1DYU - chains A and B; structure by X-ray diffraction, 2.04 A resolution.

Chain A (and B):
Protein: Copper amine oxidase
From: Escherichia coli
Notes: EC 1.4.3.4; chain B of this document is another copy of the same molecule, construct and numbering; everything in this record applies to it too
Reference sequence: P46883 (AMO_ECOLI); residues 1-727 here correspond to UniProt positions 31-757 (UniProt number = residue number + 30)
Amino-acid sequence (727 residues; each row starts with the number of its first residue):
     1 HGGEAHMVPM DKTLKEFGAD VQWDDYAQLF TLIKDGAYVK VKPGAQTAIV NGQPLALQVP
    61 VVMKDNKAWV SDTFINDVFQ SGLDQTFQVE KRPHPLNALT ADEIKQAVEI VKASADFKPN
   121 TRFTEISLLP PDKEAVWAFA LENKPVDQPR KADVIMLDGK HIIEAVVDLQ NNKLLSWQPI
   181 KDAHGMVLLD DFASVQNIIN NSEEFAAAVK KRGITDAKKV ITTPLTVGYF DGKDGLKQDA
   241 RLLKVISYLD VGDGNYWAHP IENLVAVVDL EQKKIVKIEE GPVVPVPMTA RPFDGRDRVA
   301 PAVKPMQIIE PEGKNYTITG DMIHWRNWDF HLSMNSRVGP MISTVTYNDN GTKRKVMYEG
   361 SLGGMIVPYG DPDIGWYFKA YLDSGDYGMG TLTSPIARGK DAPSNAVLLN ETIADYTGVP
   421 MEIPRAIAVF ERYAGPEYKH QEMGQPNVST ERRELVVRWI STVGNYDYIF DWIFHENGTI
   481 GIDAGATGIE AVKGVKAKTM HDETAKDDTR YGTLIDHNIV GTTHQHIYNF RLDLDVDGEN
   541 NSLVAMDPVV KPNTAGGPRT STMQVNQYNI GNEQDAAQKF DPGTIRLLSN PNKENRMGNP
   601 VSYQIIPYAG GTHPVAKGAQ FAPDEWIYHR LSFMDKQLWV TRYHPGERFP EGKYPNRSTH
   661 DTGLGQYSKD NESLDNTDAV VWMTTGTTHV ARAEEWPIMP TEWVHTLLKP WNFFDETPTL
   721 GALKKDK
Disordered / not traced: 1-6, 725-727 (chain B: 1-5, 726-727)
Differences from the reference sequence: modified residue (466)
Modified positions: Y466 (5-(2-carboxy-2-aminoethyl)-2-hydroxy-1,4-benzoquinone; TPQ)
Metal / ion sites: Cu ion: H524, H526, H689; Ca2+ site 1: D533, L534, D535, D678, A679; Ca2+ site 2: E573, Y667, D670, E672
UniProt features mapped onto this chain:
  - active site: D383 (Proton acceptor), Y466 (Schiff-base intermediate with substrate)
  - binding site (substrate): Y381 to L392, V463 to Y468
  - binding site (Cu cation): H524, H526, H689
  - binding site (Ca(2+)): D533, L534, D535, E573, Y667, D670, E672, D678, A679
  - binding site (Mn(2+)): D533, D535, D678
  - modified residue: Y466 (2',4',5'-topaquinone)

How chain A and chain B interact:
Residue-residue contacts (325; chain A residue first):
  D24(A) with K40(B), salt bridge
  Y26(A) with L29(B), hydrophobic; K40(B); V41(B); K42(B), hydrogen bond (side chain-backbone); A45(B); T47(B), hydrogen bond (side chain-backbone); A48(B); I49(B), hydrophobic
  L29(A) with Y26(B), hydrophobic
  K40(A) with D24(B), salt bridge; Y26(B)
  V41(A) with Y26(B)
  K42(A) with Y26(B), hydrogen bond (backbone-side chain)
  A45(A) with Y26(B)
  T47(A) with Y26(B), hydrogen bond (backbone-side chain)
  A48(A) with Y26(B)
  I49(A) with Y26(B), hydrophobic
  F230(A) with P558(B), hydrophobic
  K233(A) with P558(B)
  Y256(A) with E442(B), hydrogen bond
  W257(A) with E442(B), hydrogen bond
  R291(A) with R596(B)
  F293(A) with H440(B); V448(B), hydrophobic
  D294(A) with V448(B)
  R296(A) with K724(B)
  D297(A) with A722(B); L723(B); K724(B), hydrogen bond (backbone-backbone)
  R298(A) with E716(B), salt bridge; L720(B); G721(B), hydrogen bond (side chain-backbone); A722(B); L723(B); K724(B)
  V299(A) with A722(B), hydrogen bond (backbone-backbone); K724(B)
  V303(A) with N315(B); R326(B)
  K304(A) with E312(B), hydrogen bond (side chain-backbone); G313(B); K314(B), hydrogen bond (side chain-backbone); N315(B)
  P305(A) with E310(B); E312(B)
  M306(A) with I309(B); N405(B); E431(B); R453(B)
  Q307(A) with Q307(B); I308(B); I309(B), hydrogen bond (backbone-backbone)
  I308(A) with Q307(B)
  I309(A) with M306(B); Q307(B), hydrogen bond (backbone-backbone)
  E310(A) with P305(B); M306(B)
  E312(A) with K304(B), hydrogen bond (backbone-side chain); P305(B)
  G313(A) with K304(B)
  K314(A) with K304(B), hydrogen bond (backbone-side chain)
  N315(A) with V303(B); K304(B)
  R326(A) with V303(B)
  P368(A) with M563(B)
  Y369(A) with R559(B), hydrogen bond (backbone-side chain); M563(B)
  G370(A) with R559(B); T562(B); M563(B), hydrogen bond (backbone-backbone)
  D371(A) with R559(B)
  P372(A) with N553(B); A555(B), hydrophobic; T562(B)
  Y377(A) with P558(B), hydrophobic; R559(B), hydrogen bond (backbone-side chain)
  S394(A) with K439(B); Q441(B)
  A397(A) with N447(B)
  G399(A) with E451(B)
  K400(A) with Y433(B), hydrogen bond (backbone-side chain); P436(B); S449(B), hydrogen bond (side chain-backbone)
  D401(A) with Y433(B), hydrogen bond (backbone-side chain); K439(B), salt bridge; S449(B), hydrogen bond
  A402(A) with Y433(B), hydrogen bond (backbone-side chain)
  P403(A) with Y433(B)
  N405(A) with M306(B)
  E431(A) with M306(B)
  Y433(A) with G399(B); K400(B), hydrogen bond (side chain-backbone); D401(B); A402(B), hydrogen bond (side chain-backbone); P403(B); R458(B)
  G435(A) with R458(B)
  P436(A) with K400(B); D401(B); R458(B); I469(B), hydrophobic; T701(B), hydrogen bond (backbone-side chain)
  E437(A) with P700(B); T701(B), hydrogen bond (backbone-backbone)
  Y438(A) with T487(B); I698(B), hydrophobic; M699(B); T701(B)
  K439(A) with D401(B), salt bridge; I460(B); D467(B); T487(B), hydrogen bond (backbone-side chain); G488(B), hydrogen bond (backbone-backbone)
  H440(A) with F293(B); G464(B); N465(B); D467(B), salt bridge; I489(B)
  Q441(A) with S394(B); T462(B); D467(B), hydrogen bond (backbone-side chain)
  E442(A) with Y256(B), hydrogen bond; W257(B), hydrogen bond
  M443(A) with L392(B), hydrophobic
  N447(A) with A397(B)
  V448(A) with F293(B), hydrophobic; D294(B)
  S449(A) with K400(B); D401(B), hydrogen bond
  E451(A) with G399(B)
  R452(A) with P700(B); T701(B), hydrogen bond (side chain-backbone)
  R453(A) with M306(B)
  R458(A) with Y433(B)
  I460(A) with K439(B)
  T462(A) with Q441(B)
  G464(A) with H440(B)
  N465(A) with H440(B)
  D467(A) with K439(B); H440(B), salt bridge; Q441(B), hydrogen bond (side chain-backbone)
  I469(A) with P436(B), hydrophobic
  T487(A) with Y438(B); K439(B), hydrogen bond (side chain-backbone)
  G488(A) with K439(B), hydrogen bond (backbone-backbone)
  I489(A) with H440(B)
  T499(A) with R596(B); M597(B)
  M500(A) with M597(B), hydrogen bond (backbone-backbone); G598(B); N599(B)
  H501(A) with E594(B), salt bridge
  R510(A) with M563(B); Q564(B)
  Y511(A) with T562(B); M563(B); Q564(B)
  L514(A) with M597(B); N599(B)
  I515(A) with M597(B)
  D516(A) with R596(B), salt bridge; M597(B)
  H517(A) with R596(B), hydrogen bond; M597(B)
  P548(A) with Q620(B)
  V550(A) with Q620(B); F621(B); A622(B)
  N553(A) with P372(B)
  A555(A) with P372(B), hydrophobic
  P558(A) with F230(B), hydrophobic; K233(B); Y377(B), hydrophobic
  R559(A) with Y369(B), hydrogen bond (side chain-backbone); G370(B); D371(B); Y377(B), hydrogen bond (side chain-backbone); F621(B); E625(B), salt bridge
  T560(A) with D624(B), hydrogen bond; E625(B), hydrogen bond (backbone-side chain)
  S561(A) with F621(B); A622(B), hydrogen bond (side chain-backbone); E625(B), hydrogen bond (backbone-side chain)
  T562(A) with G370(B); P372(B); Y511(B)
  M563(A) with P368(B); Y369(B); G370(B), hydrogen bond (backbone-backbone); R510(B); Y511(B); Q525(B); Q620(B)
  Q564(A) with R510(B); Y511(B)
  D581(A) with K617(B), salt bridge
  P582(A) with Y608(B); P614(B); V615(B), hydrogen bond (backbone-backbone)
  G583(A) with V615(B); K617(B)
  I585(A) with P614(B), hydrophobic; V690(B), hydrophobic
  E594(A) with H501(B), salt bridge
  N595(A) with A693(B)
  R596(A) with R291(B); T499(B); D516(B), salt bridge; H517(B), hydrogen bond (backbone-side chain)
  M597(A) with T499(B); M500(B), hydrogen bond (backbone-backbone); L514(B); I515(B); D516(B); H517(B)
  G598(A) with M500(B); H501(B)
  N599(A) with M500(B); L514(B)
  Y608(A) with Y608(B), hydrophobic
  A609(A) with G610(B); G611(B), hydrogen bond (backbone-backbone)
  G610(A) with A609(B); G610(B)
  G611(A) with A609(B), hydrogen bond (backbone-backbone)
  T612(A) with L707(B); K709(B), hydrogen bond (backbone-side chain)
  H613(A) with K709(B)
  P614(A) with P582(B); I585(B), hydrophobic; Q604(B)
  V615(A) with P582(B), hydrogen bond (backbone-backbone); G583(B)
  K617(A) with D581(B), salt bridge; P582(B); G583(B)
  Q620(A) with V550(B); M563(B)
  F621(A) with R559(B); S561(B); M563(B), hydrophobic
  A622(A) with T560(B); S561(B), hydrogen bond (backbone-side chain)
  D624(A) with T560(B), hydrogen bond
  E625(A) with R559(B), salt bridge; T560(B), hydrogen bond (side chain-backbone); S561(B), hydrogen bond (side chain-backbone)
  V690(A) with W711(B)
  A691(A) with W711(B)
  R692(A) with K709(B); P710(B), hydrogen bond (side chain-backbone); W711(B); N712(B)
  A693(A) with N595(B); N712(B), hydrogen bond (backbone-side chain); F714(B); D715(B); E716(B); T717(B)
  E694(A) with P710(B); W711(B); N712(B), hydrogen bond (side chain-backbone); F713(B), hydrogen bond (side chain-backbone); F714(B), hydrogen bond (side chain-backbone); E716(B); T717(B); P718(B)
  W696(A) with E716(B); T717(B), hydrogen bond (backbone-backbone)
  P697(A) with T717(B); L720(B)
  I698(A) with Y438(B), hydrophobic; H440(B); T717(B), hydrogen bond (backbone-side chain); L720(B), hydrophobic
  M699(A) with Y438(B)
  P700(A) with E437(B); R452(B)
  T701(A) with P436(B), hydrogen bond (side chain-backbone); E437(B), hydrogen bond (backbone-backbone); Y438(B); R452(B), hydrogen bond (backbone-side chain)
  E702(A) with K709(B), salt bridge
  L707(A) with T612(B)
  K709(A) with T612(B), hydrogen bond (side chain-backbone); H613(B); R692(B); E702(B), salt bridge
  P710(A) with R692(B), hydrogen bond (backbone-side chain); E694(B)
  W711(A) with V690(B); A691(B); R692(B); E694(B)
  N712(A) with R692(B); A693(B), hydrogen bond (side chain-backbone); E694(B), hydrogen bond (backbone-side chain)
  F713(A) with E694(B), hydrogen bond (backbone-side chain)
  F714(A) with A693(B); E694(B), hydrogen bond (backbone-side chain)
  D715(A) with A693(B)
  E716(A) with R298(B), salt bridge; A693(B); E694(B); W696(B)
  T717(A) with A693(B); E694(B); W696(B), hydrogen bond (backbone-backbone); P697(B); I698(B), hydrogen bond (side chain-backbone)
  P718(A) with E694(B)
  L720(A) with F293(B); R298(B); P697(B), hydrophobic
  G721(A) with R298(B), hydrogen bond (backbone-side chain)
  A722(A) with R298(B); V299(B), hydrogen bond (backbone-backbone)
  L723(A) with D297(B); R298(B)
  K724(A) with R296(B), hydrogen bond (side chain-backbone); D297(B), hydrogen bond (backbone-backbone); R298(B); V299(B)
Also at the interface, not in a pair above, chain A (167 interface residues in all): A27, F192, D234, P311, W376, P395, N477, K498, T513, T523, H524, Q525, V549, G556, V565, Q604, I606, T688, E695, W703
Also at the interface, not in a pair above, chain B (172 interface residues in all): A27, L189, D234, P292, A302, P311, D373, P395, R432, G435, M443, T450, N477, K498, T513, T523, H524, P548, V549, G556, V565, I606, T688, E695, W703

Overview:
Chain A and chain B form an interface of 167 and 172 residues respectively; the contacts include 79 hydrogen
bonds and 18 salt bridges. Polar pairs include D24(A)-K40(B), R298(A)-E716(B) and D401(A)-K439(B).
Both chains are Copper amine oxidase (Escherichia coli). Entry 1DYU (The active site base controls cofactor
reactivity in Escherichia coli amine oxidase: X-ray crystallographic studies with ...) was determined by X-ray
diffraction (same publication as 1QAK, 1QAL and 1QAF).
